Entry 8JSI (electron microscopy, 2.90 A resolution); this record covers chains A and B of the 6 polymer chains in the assembly.

== Chain A (and B) ==
Name: Argonaute family protein
Source organism: Thermococcus thioreducens
Notes: chain B of this document is another copy of the same molecule, construct and numbering; everything in this record applies to it too
Reference sequence: A0A0Q2M2Z1 (A0A0Q2M2Z1_9EURY); residues 1-750 here = UniProt positions 1-750
Sequence (750 residues; numbered 1 to 750; the number before each row is that of its first residue):
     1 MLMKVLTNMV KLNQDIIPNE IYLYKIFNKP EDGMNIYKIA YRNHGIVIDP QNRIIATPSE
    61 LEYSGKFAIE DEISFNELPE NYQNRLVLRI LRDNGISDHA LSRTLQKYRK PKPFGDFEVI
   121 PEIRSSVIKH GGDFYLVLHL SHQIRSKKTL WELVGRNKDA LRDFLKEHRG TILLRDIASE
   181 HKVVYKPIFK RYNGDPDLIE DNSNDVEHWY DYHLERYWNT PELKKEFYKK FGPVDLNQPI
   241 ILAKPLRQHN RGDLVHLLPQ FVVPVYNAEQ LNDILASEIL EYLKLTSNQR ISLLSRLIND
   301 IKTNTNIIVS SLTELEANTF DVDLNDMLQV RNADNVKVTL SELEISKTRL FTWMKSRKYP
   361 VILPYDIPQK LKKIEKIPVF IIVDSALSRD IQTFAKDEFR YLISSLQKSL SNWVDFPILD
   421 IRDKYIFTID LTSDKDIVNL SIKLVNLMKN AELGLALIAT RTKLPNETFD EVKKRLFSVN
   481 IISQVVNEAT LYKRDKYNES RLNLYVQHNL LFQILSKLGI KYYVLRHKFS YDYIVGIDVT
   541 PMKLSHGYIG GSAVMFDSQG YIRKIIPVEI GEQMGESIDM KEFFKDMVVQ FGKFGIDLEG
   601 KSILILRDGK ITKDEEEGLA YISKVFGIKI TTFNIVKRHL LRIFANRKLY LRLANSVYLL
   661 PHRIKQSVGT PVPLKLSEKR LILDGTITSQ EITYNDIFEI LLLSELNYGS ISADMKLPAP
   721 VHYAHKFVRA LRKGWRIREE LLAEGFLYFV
Disordered / not traced: 559-561, 737-750

== Chain A / chain B interface ==
Contacting residue pairs (102):
  Lys-25(A) / Asp-205(B)  salt bridge
  Phe-27(A) / Asp-205(B)
  Phe-27(A) / His-208(B)
  Phe-27(A) / Trp-209(B)
  Asn-28(A) / Trp-209(B)
  Asn-28(A) / Tyr-212(B)  hydrogen bond
  Lys-29(A) / Tyr-185(B)
  Lys-29(A) / Tyr-212(B)
  Lys-29(A) / His-213(B)
  Lys-29(A) / Val-255(B)
  Lys-29(A) / Leu-257(B)
  Pro-30(A) / Asp-253(B)
  Glu-31(A) / His-181(B)
  Glu-31(A) / Tyr-185(B)  hydrogen bond
  Asp-32(A) / Tyr-212(B)
  Asp-32(A) / Arg-216(B)  salt bridge
  Gln-51(A) / Leu-254(B)
  Gln-51(A) / His-256(B)
  Arg-53(A) / Trp-209(B)
  Arg-53(A) / His-256(B)  hydrogen bond
  Lys-66(A) / Asp-211(B)
  His-181(A) / Glu-31(B)
  Tyr-185(A) / Lys-29(B)
  Tyr-185(A) / Glu-31(B)  hydrogen bond
  Arg-191(A) / Asp-579(B)  salt bridge
  Arg-191(A) / Asp-614(B)  salt bridge
  Tyr-192(A) / Lys-581(B)
  Tyr-192(A) / Gly-618(B)
  Tyr-192(A) / Tyr-621(B)  hydrophobic
  Asp-205(A) / Lys-25(B)  salt bridge
  Asp-205(A) / Phe-27(B)
  His-208(A) / Phe-27(B)
  Trp-209(A) / Phe-27(B)
  Trp-209(A) / Asn-28(B)
  Trp-209(A) / Arg-53(B)
  Asp-211(A) / Lys-66(B)
  Tyr-212(A) / Asn-28(B)  hydrogen bond
  Tyr-212(A) / Lys-29(B)
  Tyr-212(A) / Asp-32(B)
  His-213(A) / Lys-29(B)
  Arg-216(A) / Asp-32(B)  salt bridge
  His-249(A) / His-249(B)  hydrogen bond
  His-249(A) / His-546(B)
  Arg-251(A) / Met-574(B)
  Asp-253(A) / Pro-30(B)
  Leu-254(A) / Gln-51(B)
  Val-255(A) / Lys-29(B)
  His-256(A) / Gln-51(B)
  His-256(A) / Arg-53(B)  hydrogen bond
  Leu-257(A) / Lys-29(B)
  Asp-434(A) / Lys-581(B)  salt bridge
  Asp-434(A) / Lys-585(B)  salt bridge
  Asp-434(A) / Tyr-621(B)  hydrogen bond
  Val-438(A) / Lys-585(B)
  Val-438(A) / Val-588(B)  hydrophobic
  Val-438(A) / Val-589(B)  hydrophobic
  Val-438(A) / Phe-626(B)  hydrophobic
  Ile-442(A) / Val-589(B)
  Ile-442(A) / Gly-592(B)
  Ile-442(A) / Lys-593(B)
  Val-445(A) / Lys-593(B)
  Glu-471(A) / Glu-582(B)
  Glu-471(A) / Lys-585(B)  salt bridge
  Arg-475(A) / Glu-582(B)  salt bridge
  Arg-475(A) / Lys-585(B)
  Met-542(A) / Glu-572(B)
  Lys-543(A) / Glu-572(B)
  Leu-544(A) / Glu-572(B)
  Leu-544(A) / Met-574(B)  hydrophobic
  Ser-545(A) / Gly-547(B)
  Ser-545(A) / Glu-572(B)  hydrogen bond
  Ser-545(A) / Gln-573(B)  hydrogen bond (side chain-backbone)
  His-546(A) / His-249(B)
  His-546(A) / His-546(B)  hydrogen bond
  Gly-547(A) / Ser-545(B)
  Glu-572(A) / Met-542(B)
  Glu-572(A) / Lys-543(B)
  Glu-572(A) / Leu-544(B)
  Glu-572(A) / Ser-545(B)  hydrogen bond
  Gln-573(A) / Ser-545(B)  hydrogen bond (backbone-side chain)
  Met-574(A) / Arg-251(B)
  Met-574(A) / Leu-544(B)  hydrophobic
  Asp-579(A) / Arg-191(B)  salt bridge
  Lys-581(A) / Tyr-192(B)
  Lys-581(A) / Asp-434(B)  salt bridge
  Glu-582(A) / Glu-471(B)
  Glu-582(A) / Arg-475(B)  salt bridge
  Lys-585(A) / Asp-434(B)  salt bridge
  Lys-585(A) / Val-438(B)
  Lys-585(A) / Glu-471(B)  salt bridge
  Lys-585(A) / Arg-475(B)
  Val-588(A) / Val-438(B)  hydrophobic
  Val-589(A) / Val-438(B)  hydrophobic
  Val-589(A) / Ile-442(B)
  Gly-592(A) / Ile-442(B)
  Lys-593(A) / Ile-442(B)
  Lys-593(A) / Val-445(B)
  Asp-614(A) / Arg-191(B)  salt bridge
  Gly-618(A) / Tyr-192(B)
  Tyr-621(A) / Tyr-192(B)  hydrophobic
  Tyr-621(A) / Asp-434(B)  hydrogen bond
  Phe-626(A) / Val-438(B)  hydrophobic
Also at the interface, not in a pair above, chain A (65 interface residues in all): Asn-52, Ala-68, Asp-176, Glu-215, Lys-435, Lys-449, Asp-586, Glu-599, Glu-617, Val-625
Also at the interface, not in a pair above, chain B (65 interface residues in all): Asn-52, Ala-68, Asp-176, Glu-215, Lys-435, Lys-449, Asp-586, Glu-599, Glu-617, Val-625

== Overview ==
Chain A and chain B each contribute 65 residues to their interface, with 14 hydrogen bonds and 16 salt
bridges. Among the polar pairs are Lys-25(A)/Asp-205(B), Asp-32(A)/Arg-216(B) and Arg-191(A)/Asp-579(B).
Both chains are Argonaute family protein (Thermococcus thioreducens). Entry 8JSI (Cryo-EM structure of a
DNA-protein complex) was determined by electron microscopy.
